PDB entry 6ZMJ | X-ray diffraction, 2.77 A resolution | chains A and B

# Chain A
Name: Glutamine--fructose-6-phosphate aminotransferase [isomerizing] 1
Organism: Homo sapiens
Notes: EC 2.6.1.16
Reference sequence: Q06210 (GFPT1_HUMAN), isoform Q06210-2; numbering as in UniProt; present here: 1-294, 301-681
Amino-acid sequence (687 residues; each row starts with the number of its first residue; note: 6 numbers in that range are skipped by the numbering (no residue carries them; nothing is unmodelled there); a row labelled like 294A-294L holds insertion residues (294A, then the next letters in order)):
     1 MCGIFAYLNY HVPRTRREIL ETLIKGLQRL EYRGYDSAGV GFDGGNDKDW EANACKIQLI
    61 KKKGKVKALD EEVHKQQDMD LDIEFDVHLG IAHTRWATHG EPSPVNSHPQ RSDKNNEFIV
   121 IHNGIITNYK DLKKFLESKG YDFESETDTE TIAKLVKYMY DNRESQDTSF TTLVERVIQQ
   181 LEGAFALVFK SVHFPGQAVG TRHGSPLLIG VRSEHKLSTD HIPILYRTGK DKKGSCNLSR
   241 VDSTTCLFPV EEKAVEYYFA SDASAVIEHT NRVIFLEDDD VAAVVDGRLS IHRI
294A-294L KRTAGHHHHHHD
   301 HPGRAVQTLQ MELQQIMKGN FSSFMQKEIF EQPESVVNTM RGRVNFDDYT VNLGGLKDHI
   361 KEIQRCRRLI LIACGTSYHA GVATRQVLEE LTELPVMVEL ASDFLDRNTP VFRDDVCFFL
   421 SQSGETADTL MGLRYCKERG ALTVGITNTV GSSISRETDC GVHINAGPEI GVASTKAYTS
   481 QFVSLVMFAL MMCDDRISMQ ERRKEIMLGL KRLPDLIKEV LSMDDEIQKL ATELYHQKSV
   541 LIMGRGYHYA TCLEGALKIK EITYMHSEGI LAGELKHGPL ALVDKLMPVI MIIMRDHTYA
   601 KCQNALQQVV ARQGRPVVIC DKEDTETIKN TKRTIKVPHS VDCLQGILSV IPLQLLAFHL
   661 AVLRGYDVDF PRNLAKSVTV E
Unresolved in the structure: 1, 228-243, 294A-294L, 673-681
Differences from the reference sequence: engineered mutation His203 (Arg in Q06210); insertion (294F-294K)
Small-molecule neighbours:
  - glucose-6-phosphate (G6Q): Cys374, Gly375, Thr376, Ser377, Leu420, Ser421, Gln422, Ser423, Gly424, Thr426, Val472, Ala473, Ser474, Leu557, Lys558, Glu561
  - glutamic acid (GLU): Cys2, His93, Thr94, Arg95, Trp96, Ala97, Thr98, His99, Asn106, His108, His122, Asn123, Gly124, Ile125, Thr147, Asp148, Thr149
What the authors report for this chain:
  - mutagenesis - R203H: unchanged catalytic activity
  - contacts within the chain: His203-Asp278, His203-Asp279
  - post-translational modification sites: Ser205, Ser235

# Chain B
Name: Glutamine--fructose-6-phosphate aminotransferase [isomerizing] 1
Organism: Homo sapiens
Notes: EC 2.6.1.16
Reference sequence: Q06210 (GFPT1_HUMAN), isoform Q06210-2; numbering as in UniProt; present here: 1-293, 308-681
Amino-acid sequence (687 residues; row label = number of the first residue in the row; note: 14 numbers in that range are skipped by the numbering (no residue carries them; nothing is unmodelled there); a row labelled like 293A-293T holds insertion residues (293A, then the next letters in order)):
     1 MCGIFAYLNY HVPRTRREIL ETLIKGLQRL EYRGYDSAGV GFDGGNDKDW EANACKIQLI
    61 KKKGKVKALD EEVHKQQDMD LDIEFDVHLG IAHTRWATHG EPSPVNSHPQ RSDKNNEFIV
   121 IHNGIITNYK DLKKFLESKG YDFESETDTE TIAKLVKYMY DNRESQDTSF TTLVERVIQQ
   181 LEGAFALVFK SVHFPGQAVG TRHGSPLLIG VRSEHKLSTD HIPILYRTGK DKKGSCNLSR
   241 VDSTTCLFPV EEKAVEYYFA SDASAVIEHT NRVIFLEDDD VAAVVDGRLS IHR
293A-293T IKRTAGHHHHHHDHPGRAVQ
   308 TLQMELQQIM KGNFSSFMQK EIFEQPESVV NTMRGRVNFD DYTVNLGGLK DHIKEIQRCR
   368 RLILIACGTS YHAGVATRQV LEELTELPVM VELASDFLDR NTPVFRDDVC FFLSQSGETA
   428 DTLMGLRYCK ERGALTVGIT NTVGSSISRE TDCGVHINAG PEIGVASTKA YTSQFVSLVM
   488 FALMMCDDRI SMQERRKEIM LGLKRLPDLI KEVLSMDDEI QKLATELYHQ KSVLIMGRGY
   548 HYATCLEGAL KIKEITYMHS EGILAGELKH GPLALVDKLM PVIMIIMRDH TYAKCQNALQ
   608 QVVARQGRPV VICDKEDTET IKNTKRTIKV PHSVDCLQGI LSVIPLQLLA FHLAVLRGYD
   668 VDFPRNLAKS VTVE
Unresolved in the structure: 1, 228-243, 293A-293T, 681
Differences from the reference sequence: engineered mutation His203 (Arg in Q06210); insertion (293G-293L)
Small-molecule neighbours: glucose-6-phosphate (G6Q): Cys374, Gly375, Thr376, Ser377, Leu420, Ser421, Gln422, Ser423, Thr426, Val472, Ala473, Ser474, Gln481, Leu557, Lys558, Glu561, Ser677, Val678
What the authors report for this chain:
  - mutagenesis - R203H: unchanged catalytic activity
  - post-translational modification sites: Ser205, Ser235

# Interface between chain A and chain B
Contacting residue pairs (105):
  Arg368(A) with Pro395(B)
  Cys374(A) with Glu574(B); His577(B)
  Gly375(A) with Glu574(B), hydrogen bond (backbone-side chain)
  Arg385(A) with Met397(B); Glu399(B), salt bridge; Arg407(B)
  Gln386(A) with Asp406(B), hydrogen bond (side chain-backbone); Arg407(B)
  Glu389(A) with Arg407(B), salt bridge; Thr409(B); Pro410(B)
  Glu393(A) with Phe412(B)
  Leu394(A) with Pro410(B)
  Pro395(A) with Arg368(B); Phe412(B), hydrophobic
  Met397(A) with Arg385(B), hydrogen bond; Met397(B), hydrophobic
  Glu399(A) with Arg385(B), salt bridge
  Leu400(A) with Leu571(B), hydrophobic; Glu574(B)
  Ser402(A) with Arg545(B); Leu571(B); Gly573(B)
  Asp406(A) with Gln386(B), hydrogen bond (backbone-side chain); Arg545(B), salt bridge; Gly546(B); His597(B), hydrogen bond (backbone-side chain); Thr598(B); Lys601(B), salt bridge
  Arg407(A) with Arg385(B); Gln386(B); Glu389(B), salt bridge
  Thr409(A) with Glu389(B)
  Pro410(A) with Glu389(B); Leu394(B)
  Phe412(A) with Arg367(B); Glu393(B); Pro395(B), hydrophobic
  Thr426(A) with His577(B)
  Lys538(A) with Lys538(B)
  Ser539(A) with Ser539(B), hydrogen bond; His566(B), hydrogen bond
  Leu541(A) with His566(B)
  Arg545(A) with Ser402(B), hydrogen bond (side chain-backbone); Asp406(B), salt bridge
  Gly546(A) with Asp406(B)
  Leu557(A) with His577(B); Gly578(B); Pro579(B)
  Lys560(A) with Glu568(B), salt bridge; Ala581(B); Leu582(B)
  Glu561(A) with Ala581(B)
  Tyr564(A) with Ala581(B); Leu582(B)
  Met565(A) with Leu582(B)
  His566(A) with Ser539(B), hydrogen bond; Leu541(B); His566(B), hydrogen bond; Glu568(B), salt bridge; Leu582(B)
  Glu568(A) with Lys560(B), salt bridge; His566(B), salt bridge; Ser567(B); Glu568(B)
  Leu571(A) with Leu400(B), hydrophobic; Ser402(B)
  Gly573(A) with Ser402(B)
  Glu574(A) with Cys374(B); Gly375(B), hydrogen bond (side chain-backbone); Leu400(B)
  Lys576(A) with Trp96(B); Thr98(B); Val678(B); Val680(B)
  His577(A) with Cys374(B); Thr426(B); Val678(B)
  Gly578(A) with Leu557(B); Glu561(B); Leu674(B)
  Pro579(A) with Leu557(B)
  Leu580(A) with Asn673(B), hydrogen bond (backbone-side chain)
  Ala581(A) with Lys560(B); Glu561(B); Tyr564(B); Arg672(B), hydrogen bond (backbone-side chain); Asn673(B)
  Leu582(A) with Lys560(B); Tyr564(B); Met565(B)
  Val583(A) with Asn673(B), hydrogen bond (backbone-side chain)
  Asp584(A) with Arg672(B), salt bridge
  His597(A) with Asp406(B), hydrogen bond (side chain-backbone)
  Thr598(A) with Asp406(B)
  Lys601(A) with Asp406(B), salt bridge
  Asn604(A) with His99(B), hydrogen bond
  Gln607(A) with His99(B)
  Gln608(A) with Thr98(B)
  Ala611(A) with Gly100(B)
  Arg612(A) with Asp36(B), salt bridge; Trp96(B); Ala97(B), hydrogen bond (side chain-backbone); Asn673(B)
Also at the interface, not in a pair above, chain A (57 interface residues in all): Arg367, Val396, Asp403, Val540, Ser567, Leu575
Also at the interface, not in a pair above, chain B (58 interface residues in all): Val396, Asp403, Asp428

# Overview
57 residues of chain A face 58 of chain B across their interface; the contacts include 17 hydrogen bonds and
14 salt bridges. Polar contacts include Arg385(A)-Glu399(B), Glu389(A)-Arg407(B) and Asp406(A)-Arg545(B). The
paper reports that R203H of chain A leaves catalytic activity unchanged; modification sites Ser205(A),
Ser235(A) and Ser205(B) among others.
Chain A and chain B are both Glutamine--fructose-6-phosphate aminotransferase [isomerizing] 1 (Homo sapiens);
the structure, Crystal structure of human GFAT-1 R203H, was determined by X-ray diffraction, deposited
together with 7NDL and 6ZMK.
